PDB entry 6Z3M | X-ray diffraction, 5.50 A resolution (low resolution: residue-level contacts below are approximate; hydrogen-bond / salt-bridge calls are withheld) | chains B and d of the 10 polymer chains in the assembly

Chain B:
Molecule: Growth/differentiation factor 5
Organism: Homo sapiens
UniProt: P43026 (GDF5_HUMAN); residue numbers follow UniProt; this construct covers 387-501
Sequence (117 residues; numbered 385 to 501; the number before each row is that of its first residue):
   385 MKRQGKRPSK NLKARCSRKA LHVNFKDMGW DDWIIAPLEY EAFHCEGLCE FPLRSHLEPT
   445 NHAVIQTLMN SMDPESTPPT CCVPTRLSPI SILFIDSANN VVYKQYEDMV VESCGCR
Not modelled in the structure: 385-395
Disulfide bonds: Cys-400/Cys-466, Cys-429/Cys-498, Cys-433/Cys-500
Sequence notes: initiating methionine (385); expression tag (386)
Swiss-Prot annotation at these positions:
  - natural variant: Arg-399 (R399C: In BDA1C), Cys-400 (C400Y: In AMD2A), Trp-414 (W414R: In SYNS2 and BDA1C), Pro-436 (P436T: In AMD2B), Leu-437 (deletion: In AMD2B), Arg-438 (R438L: In SYNS2 and SYM1B), Ser-439 (S439T: In AMD2B), His-440 (H440L: In AMD2B), Leu-441 (L441P: In AMD2B, SYNS2 and BDA2), Asn-445 (N445K: In SYNS2; N445T: In SYNS2), Ser-475 (S475N: In SYNS2), Val-486 (V486M: In BDC), 1 further natural variant entry in UniProt
  - mutagenesis: Tyr-490 (Y490N: Resitant to NOG inhibition)
From the paper describing this entry:
  - specificity-determining residues: Asp-416 (by similarity / conservation)
  - mutagenesis - R438A, R438L: increased binding to BMPR1A (citing earlier work)

Chain d:
Molecule: RGM domain family member B
Organism: Homo sapiens
UniProt: Q6NW40 (RGMB_HUMAN); residues 53-412 here = UniProt positions 53-412
Sequence (371 residues; each row starts with the number of its first residue):
    50 ETGQCRIQKC TTDFVSLTSH LNSAVDGFDS EFCKALRAYA GCTQRTSKAC RGNLVYHSAV
   110 LGISDLMSQR NCSKDGPTSS TNPEVTHDPC NYHSHAGARE HRRGDQNPPS YLFCGLFGDP
   170 HLRTFKDNFQ TCKVEGAWPL IDNNYLSVQV TNVPVVPGSS ATATNKITII FKAHHGCTDQ
   230 KVYQAVTDDL PAAFVDGTTS GGDSDAKSLR IVERESGHYV EMHARYIGTT VFVRQVGRYL
   290 TLAIRMPEDL AMSYEESQDL QLCVNGCPLS ERIDDGQGQV SAILGHSLPR TSLVQAWPGY
   350 TLETANTQCH EKMPVKDIYF QSCVFDLLTT GDANFTAAAH SALEDVEALH PRKERWHIFP
   410 SSGTKHHHHH H
Not modelled in the structure: 50-157, 168, 263-267, 322-420
Disulfide bonds: Cys-163/Cys-312, Cys-181/Cys-316
Sequence notes: expression tag (50-52, 413-420); conflict Gly-225 (Glu in Q6NW40)
Swiss-Prot annotation at these positions:
  - site: Asp-168, Pro-169 (Cleavage)
  - glycosylation (N-linked (GlcNAc...) asparagine): Asn-120, Asn-383
  - mutagenesis: Ala-186 (A186R: Severely impairs interaction with NEO1), Pro-206 (P206N: Introduces a N-linked glycan; changes interaction with NEO1 from a 2:2 to a 1:1 stoichiometry)
From the paper describing this entry:
  - mutagenesis - H106R: decreased signaling in response to BMP2

Chain B / chain d interface:
Residue-residue contacts (8; chain B residue first):
  Ile-419(B) with Tyr-268(d); Phe-281(d)
  Ser-475(B) with Arg-172(d)
  Leu-477(B) with Ala-292(d)
  Ile-479(B) with Tyr-268(d)
  Val-485(B) with Tyr-268(d); Val-285(d); Thr-290(d)
Interface residues without a listed pair, chain B (8 interface residues in all): Ala-420, Pro-421, Asn-484
Interface residues without a listed pair, chain d (7 interface residues in all): Phe-162
From the paper, about this interface:
  - hot spots on chain d (mutagenesis) - G101R (Kd > 150 uM): decreased binding to Growth/differentiation factor 5 (chain B)
  - hot spots on chain d (mutagenesis) - L103E: abolished binding to Growth/differentiation factor 5 (chain B)

Overview:
8 residues of chain B and 7 residues of chain d are in contact. From UniProt: one mutagenesis site on chain B;
2 mutagenesis sites on chain d. From the paper: R438A and R438L of chain B increase binding to BMPR1A; the
specificity determinant Asp-416(B); 5 substitutions were tested in all.
Here chain B is Growth/differentiation factor 5 and chain d is RGM domain family member B, both from Homo
sapiens. Entry 6Z3M (Repulsive Guidance Molecule B (RGMB) in complex with Growth Differentiation Factor 5
(GDF5) and Neogenin 1 ...) was determined by X-ray diffraction, deposited together with 6Z3G, 6Z3H, 6Z3J and
6Z3L.
